Entry 3X1L (X-ray diffraction, 2.10 A resolution); this record covers chains A and J of the 10 polymer chains in the assembly.

[Chain A]
Protein: CRISPR system Cmr subunit Cmr2
Source organism: Pyrococcus furiosus DSM 3638
Reference sequence: Q8U1S6 (CMR2_PYRFU); numbering as in UniProt (aligned over 216-871)
Sequence (677 residues; row label = number of the first residue in the row):
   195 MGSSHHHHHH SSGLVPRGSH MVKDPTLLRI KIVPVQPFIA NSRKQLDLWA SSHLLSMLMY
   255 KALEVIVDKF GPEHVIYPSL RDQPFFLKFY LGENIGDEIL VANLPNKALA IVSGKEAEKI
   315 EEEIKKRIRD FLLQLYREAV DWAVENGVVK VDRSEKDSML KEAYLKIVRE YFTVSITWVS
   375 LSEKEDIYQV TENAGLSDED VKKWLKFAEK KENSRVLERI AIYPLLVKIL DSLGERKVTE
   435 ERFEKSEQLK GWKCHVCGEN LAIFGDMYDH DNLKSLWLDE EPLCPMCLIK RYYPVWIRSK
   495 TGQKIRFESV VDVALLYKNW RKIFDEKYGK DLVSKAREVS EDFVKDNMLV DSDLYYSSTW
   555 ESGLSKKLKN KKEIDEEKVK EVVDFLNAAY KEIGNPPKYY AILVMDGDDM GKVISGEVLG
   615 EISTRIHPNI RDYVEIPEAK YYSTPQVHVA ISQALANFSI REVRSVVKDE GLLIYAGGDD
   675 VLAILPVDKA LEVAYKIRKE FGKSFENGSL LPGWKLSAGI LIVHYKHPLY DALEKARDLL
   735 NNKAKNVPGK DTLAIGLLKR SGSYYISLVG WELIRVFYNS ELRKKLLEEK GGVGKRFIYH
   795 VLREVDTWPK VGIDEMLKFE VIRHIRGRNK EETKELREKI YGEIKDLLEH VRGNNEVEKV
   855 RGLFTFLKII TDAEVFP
Not modelled in the structure: 195-217, 391-407, 557-569, 603-637, 700-708, 783-787, 821-822
Construct notes: expression tag (195-215)
Ion coordination: Zn2+: Cys448, Cys451, Cys478, Cys481
Swiss-Prot annotation at these positions:
  - binding site (Zn(2+)): Cys448, Cys451, Cys478, Cys481
  - binding site (Mn(2+)): Asp600, Glu656, Asp673, Asp674, Glu694, Glu700
  - mutagenesis: Ser246 (S246A: No effect on pre-crRNA cleavage), Ser250 (S250A: No effect on pre-crRNA cleavage), Asp600 (D600N: No effect on pre-crRNA cleavage), Asp673 to Asp674 (No effect on pre-crRNA cleavage), Asp673 (D673N: No effect on pre-crRNA cleavage)

[Chain J]
Molecule: 31-nt DNA strand
Sequence (31 nucleotides; each row starts with the number of its first residue):
     1 TGCTCTCAGC CGCAAGGACC GCATACTACA A
Not modelled in the structure: 1-9

[Chain A / chain J interface]
Pairs across the interface - 7 pairs, chain A then chain J:
  Ser551(A) - DA30(J)  hydrogen bond to the phosphate
  Glu555(A) - DA30(J)  sugar contact
  Glu555(A) - DA31(J)  phosphate contact
  Asn589(A) - DC29(J)  phosphate contact
  Lys789(A) - DT27(J)  phosphate contact
  Arg790(A) - DA25(J)  base contact
  Arg790(A) - DC26(J)  hydrogen bond to the base
Other interface residues (no listed pair), chain A (10 interface residues in all): Ser552, Ser556, Lys592, Arg820, Ala867
Other interface residues (no listed pair), chain J (8 interface residues in all): DA23, DA28

[Summary]
10 residues of chain A face 8 of chain J across their interface, with 2 hydrogen bonds. Polar pairs include
Arg790(A)-DC26(J) and Ser551(A)-DA30(J). Cys448(A), Cys451(A), Cys478(A) and Cys481(A) coordinate Zn2+.
UniProt lists 4 Zn2+-binding residues, 6 Mn2+-binding residues and 5 mutagenesis sites on chain A.
Here chain A is CRISPR system Cmr subunit Cmr2 (Pyrococcus furiosus DSM 3638) and chain J is a 31-nt DNA
strand. Entry 3X1L (Crystal Structure of the CRISPR-Cas RNA Silencing Cmr Complex Bound to a Target Analog)
was determined by X-ray diffraction.
